Entry 5CGI (X-ray diffraction, 2.80 A resolution); this record covers chains C and D of the 28 polymer chains in the assembly.

[Chain C]
Protein: Proteasome subunit alpha type-4
From: Saccharomyces cerevisiae (strain ATCC 204508 / S288c)
Notes: EC 3.4.25.1
UniProtKB: P40303 (PSA4_YEAST); residues -1 to 252 here correspond to UniProt positions 1-254 (UniProt number = residue number + 2)
Chain sequence (254 residues; numbered -1 to 252; the number before each row is that of its first residue; numbers below 1 keep their minus sign (Met-1 is residue -1)):
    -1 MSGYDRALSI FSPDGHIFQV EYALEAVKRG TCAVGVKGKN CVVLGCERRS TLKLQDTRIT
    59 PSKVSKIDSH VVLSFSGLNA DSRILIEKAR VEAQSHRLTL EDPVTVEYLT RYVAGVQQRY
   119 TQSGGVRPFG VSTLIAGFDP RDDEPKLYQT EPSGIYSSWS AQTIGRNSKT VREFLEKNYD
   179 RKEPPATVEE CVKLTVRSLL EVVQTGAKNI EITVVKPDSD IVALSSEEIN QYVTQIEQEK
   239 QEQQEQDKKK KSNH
Unresolved in the structure: -1 to 0, 241-252
UniProt features mapped onto this chain:
  - modified residue: Thr58 (Phosphothreonine)

[Chain D]
Protein: Proteasome subunit alpha type-5
From: Saccharomyces cerevisiae (strain ATCC 204508 / S288c)
Notes: EC 3.4.25.1
UniProtKB: P32379 (PSA5_YEAST); residues -7 to 252 here correspond to UniProt positions 1-260 (UniProt number = residue number + 8)
Chain sequence (260 residues; row label = number of the first residue in the row; numbers below 1 keep their minus sign (Met-7 is residue -7)):
    -7 MFLTRSEYDR GVSTFSPEGR LFQVEYSLEA IKLGSTAIGI ATKEGVVLGV EKRATSPLLE
    53 SDSIEKIVEI DRHIGCAMSG LTADARSMIE HARTAAVTHN LYYDEDINVE SLTQSVCDLA
   113 LRFGEGASGE ERLMSRPFGV ALLIAGHDAD DGYQLFHAEP SGTFYRYNAK AIGSGSEGAQ
   173 AELLNEWHSS LTLKEAELLV LKILKQVMEE KLDENNAQLS CITKQDGFKI YDNEKTAELI
   233 KELKEKEAAE SPEEADVEMS
Unresolved in the structure: -7 to 0, 118-124, 243-252

[Interface between chain C and chain D]
Residue-residue contacts (65; chain C residue first):
  Asp3(C) with Glu117(D)
  Arg4(C) with Asp1(D), salt bridge; Glu117(D)
  Ala5(C) with Val4(D), hydrophobic; Glu117(D); Ser127(D)
  Ser7(C) with Ser127(D); Arg128(D)
  Ile8(C) with Asp1(D); Gln15(D)
  Phe9(C) with Gln15(D); Tyr18(D), hydrophobic; Ser19(D); Ala22(D), hydrophobic; Leu73(D), hydrophobic; Arg128(D); Pro129(D); Gly131(D)
  Ser10(C) with Tyr18(D)
  Pro11(C) with Tyr18(D), hydrophobic; Glu21(D)
  Asp12(C) with Glu21(D)
  Gly13(C) with Tyr18(D); Glu21(D); Ala22(D)
  His14(C) with Leu25(D)
  Ile15(C) with Leu73(D), hydrophobic; Arg128(D)
  Lys35(C) with Glu52(D), salt bridge
  Gln116(C) with Ala75(D); Asp76(D); Arg128(D)
  Thr119(C) with Arg128(D), hydrogen bond (backbone-side chain)
  Gln120(C) with Met126(D); Ser127(D), hydrogen bond (backbone-backbone); Arg128(D); Phe130(D)
  Ser121(C) with Ser127(D)
  Gly122(C) with Ser127(D)
  Ser151(C) with Ala75(D)
  Gly152(C) with Ala75(D)
  Ile153(C) with Thr74(D); Ala75(D)
  Ser155(C) with Leu51(D); Ser55(D)
  Ser156(C) with Leu51(D); Glu52(D), hydrogen bond (backbone-backbone); Ser55(D), hydrogen bond (backbone-side chain)
  Trp157(C) with Thr47(D); Ser48(D); Leu50(D); Leu51(D); Glu52(D)
  Ser158(C) with Leu50(D), hydrogen bond (backbone-backbone); Glu52(D), hydrogen bond
  Ala159(C) with Leu50(D)
  Leu173(C) with Leu50(D), hydrophobic
  Glu174(C) with Ser48(D), hydrogen bond; Pro49(D); Leu50(D)
  Tyr177(C) with Leu50(D), hydrophobic
  Arg179(C) with Pro49(D), hydrogen bond (side chain-backbone); Leu50(D); Leu51(D), hydrogen bond (side chain-backbone); Glu52(D)
Other interface residues (no listed pair), chain C (32 interface residues in all): Tyr154, Arg170
Other interface residues (no listed pair), chain D (29 interface residues in all): Ser53, Glu57, Ser79

[Overview]
The interface between chain C and chain D involves 32 residues on one side and 29 on the other, with 9
hydrogen bonds and 2 salt bridges. Among the polar pairs are Arg4(C)-Asp1(D), Lys35(C)-Glu52(D) and
Thr119(C)-Arg128(D).
Chain C is Proteasome subunit alpha type-4 and chain D is Proteasome subunit alpha type-5, both from
Saccharomyces cerevisiae (strain ATCC 204508 / S288c); the structure, Yeast 20S proteasome beta5-G48C mutant
in complex with ONX 0914, was determined by X-ray diffraction together with 5CGH, 5CGF and 5CGG from the same
study.
